PDB entry 2P6T | X-ray diffraction, 2.90 A resolution | chains A and B of the 8 polymer chains in the assembly

== Chain A (and B) ==
Protein: Transcriptional regulator, LRP/AsnC family
Organism: Neisseria meningitidis
Notes: chain B of this document is another copy of the same molecule, construct and numbering; everything in this record applies to it too
UniProt: Q9K0L9 (Q9K0L9_NEIMB); residues 1-160 here correspond to UniProt positions 28-187 (UniProt number = residue number + 27)
Amino-acid sequence (162 residues; row label = number of the first residue in the row; numbers below 1 keep their minus sign (Gly-1 is residue -1)):
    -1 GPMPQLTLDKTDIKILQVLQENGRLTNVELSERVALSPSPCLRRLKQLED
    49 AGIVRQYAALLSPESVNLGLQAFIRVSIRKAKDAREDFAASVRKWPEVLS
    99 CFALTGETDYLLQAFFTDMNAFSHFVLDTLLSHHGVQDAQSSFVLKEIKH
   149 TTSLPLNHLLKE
Unresolved in the structure: -1 to 2, 159-160 (chain B: -1 to 2, 160)
Sequence notes: cloning artifact (-1 to 0); modified residue (1, 117)
Modified residues: Mse1 (selenomethionine); Mse117 (selenomethionine; parent Met)
Ligand contacts:
  - leucine (LEU), molecule 1: Leu102, Thr103, Gly104, Thr106, Asp107
  - leucine (LEU), molecule 2: Val124, Leu125, Leu129, Ala137, Gln138, Ser139

== How chain A and chain B interact ==
Residue-residue contacts - 158 pairs, chain A then chain B:
  Leu14(A) with Leu59(B), hydrophobic
  Leu17(A) with Ala57(B), hydrogen bond (backbone-backbone)
  Gln18(A) with Ala56(B); Ala57(B); Leu59(B)
  Glu19(A) with Gln54(B); Tyr55(B)
  Asn20(A) with Tyr55(B)
  Gly21(A) with Arg22(B), hydrogen bond (backbone-side chain); Tyr55(B), hydrogen bond (backbone-backbone); Ala56(B); Ala57(B)
  Arg22(A) with Leu17(B); Gly21(B), hydrogen bond (side chain-backbone); Arg22(B); Leu23(B), hydrogen bond (side chain-backbone); Thr24(B); Tyr55(B)
  Leu23(A) with Arg22(B), hydrogen bond (backbone-side chain)
  Gly50(A) with Ser60(B); Ser63(B)
  Ile51(A) with Leu58(B); Leu59(B); Ser60(B), hydrogen bond (backbone-backbone); Ser63(B)
  Val52(A) with Leu58(B); Leu59(B), hydrophobic
  Arg53(A) with Leu58(B), hydrogen bond (backbone-backbone); Leu59(B); His148(B)
  Gln54(A) with Glu19(B), hydrogen bond (side chain-backbone); Ala57(B); Leu58(B), hydrogen bond (backbone-backbone); Thr150(B)
  Tyr55(A) with Glu19(B); Asn20(B); Gly21(B), hydrogen bond (backbone-backbone); Arg22(B); Ala56(B); Leu58(B), hydrophobic
  Ala56(A) with Leu17(B); Gln18(B); Gly21(B); Tyr55(B); Ala56(B), hydrogen bond (backbone-backbone); Leu58(B); Thr150(B)
  Ala57(A) with Leu17(B), hydrogen bond (backbone-backbone); Gln18(B); Gly21(B); Gln54(B); Tyr55(B), hydrophobic; Thr150(B)
  Leu58(A) with Val52(B); Arg53(B), hydrogen bond (backbone-backbone); Gln54(B), hydrogen bond (backbone-backbone); Thr150(B)
  Leu59(A) with Leu14(B), hydrophobic; Gln18(B); Ile51(B); Val52(B), hydrophobic; Arg53(B); Leu154(B), hydrophobic
  Ser60(A) with Gly50(B); Ile51(B), hydrogen bond (backbone-backbone)
  Pro61(A) with Leu152(B), hydrophobic
  Ser63(A) with Gly50(B); Ile51(B)
  Val64(A) with Ile51(B), hydrophobic; Leu152(B), hydrophobic; His156(B), hydrogen bond (backbone-side chain)
  Asn65(A) with His156(B)
  Leu66(A) with Leu152(B), hydrophobic; Pro153(B); His156(B)
  Gln69(A) with Phe100(B)
  Phe71(A) with Phe100(B), hydrophobic; Leu102(B), hydrophobic; Leu109(B), hydrophobic
  Ala87(A) with Ile146(B), hydrophobic
  Val90(A) with Lys147(B), hydrogen bond (backbone-side chain)
  Arg91(A) with Ile146(B), hydrogen bond (side chain-backbone); Lys147(B)
  Trp93(A) with Lys147(B), hydrogen bond (backbone-side chain)
  Pro94(A) with Pro153(B)
  Glu95(A) with Pro153(B)
  Val96(A) with Lys147(B), hydrogen bond (backbone-side chain)
  Leu97(A) with Lys147(B); His148(B); Thr149(B), hydrogen bond (backbone-backbone); Ser151(B)
  Ser98(A) with Lys147(B); His148(B), hydrogen bond; Thr149(B)
  Cys99(A) with Glu145(B); Ile146(B), hydrogen bond (backbone-backbone); Lys147(B), hydrogen bond (backbone-backbone)
  Phe100(A) with Gln69(B); Phe71(B), hydrophobic; Val142(B), hydrophobic; Lys144(B); Glu145(B); His148(B)
  Ala101(A) with Val142(B); Leu143(B), hydrogen bond (backbone-backbone); Lys144(B), hydrogen bond (backbone-backbone)
  Leu102(A) with Ser140(B); Phe141(B)
  Thr103(A) with Ser140(B), hydrogen bond (backbone-side chain); Phe141(B), hydrogen bond (backbone-backbone); Leu143(B)
  Tyr108(A) with Ile146(B), hydrophobic
  Leu109(A) with Phe71(B), hydrophobic
  Phe113(A) with Leu152(B), hydrophobic
  Thr115(A) with His156(B)
  Ser140(A) with Leu102(B); Thr103(B)
  Phe141(A) with Ala101(B); Leu102(B); Thr103(B), hydrogen bond (backbone-side chain)
  Val142(A) with Phe100(B), hydrophobic; Ala101(B); Leu102(B), hydrophobic
  Leu143(A) with Ala101(B), hydrogen bond (backbone-backbone); Thr103(B)
  Lys144(A) with Phe100(B); Ala101(B), hydrogen bond (backbone-backbone)
  Glu145(A) with Cys99(B); Phe100(B)
  Ile146(A) with Ala87(B), hydrophobic; Arg91(B), hydrogen bond (backbone-side chain); Cys99(B), hydrogen bond (backbone-backbone)
  Lys147(A) with Val90(B), hydrogen bond (side chain-backbone); Arg91(B), hydrogen bond (side chain-backbone); Trp93(B), hydrogen bond (side chain-backbone); Val96(B), hydrogen bond (side chain-backbone); Leu97(B); Ser98(B); Cys99(B), hydrogen bond (backbone-backbone)
  His148(A) with Leu97(B); Ser98(B); Phe100(B)
  Thr149(A) with Leu97(B), hydrogen bond (backbone-backbone)
  Thr150(A) with Ala56(B); Leu97(B)
  Ser151(A) with Leu97(B)
  Leu152(A) with Pro61(B), hydrophobic; Val64(B), hydrophobic; Leu66(B), hydrophobic; Leu97(B), hydrophobic; Phe113(B), hydrophobic
  Pro153(A) with Leu66(B); Pro94(B)
  Leu154(A) with Leu59(B), hydrophobic; Val64(B), hydrophobic
  His156(A) with Val64(B), hydrogen bond (side chain-backbone); Leu66(B)
  Leu157(A) with Val64(B), hydrophobic
Also at the interface, not in a pair above, chain A (63 interface residues in all): Arg73, Gln111
Also at the interface, not in a pair above, chain B (67 interface residues in all): Leu43, Asn65, Glu84, Glu95, Thr106, Tyr108, Gln111, Thr115, Asn155, Leu157

== Summary ==
63 residues of chain A face 67 of chain B across their interface; the contacts include 41 hydrogen bonds.
Polar pairs include Gly21(A)-Arg22(B), Arg22(A)-Leu23(B) and Gln54(A)-Glu19(B). Chain A binds leucine.
Both chains are Transcriptional regulator, LRP/AsnC family (Neisseria meningitidis). Entry 2P6T (CRYSTAL
STRUCTURE OF TRANSCRIPTIONAL REGULATOR NMB0573 and L-LEUCINE COMPLEX FROM NEISSERIA MENINGITIDIS) was
determined by X-ray diffraction (same publication as 2P5V and 2P6S).
